PDB entry 7P2C | X-ray diffraction, 2.04 A resolution | chains L and M of the 3 polymer chains in the assembly

Chain L:
Name: Reaction center protein L chain
From: Rhodobacter sphaeroides (strain ATCC 17023 / DSM 158 / JCM 6121 / NBRC 12203 / NCIMB 8253 / ATH 2.4.1.)
UniProt: Q3J1A5 (RCEL_RHOS4); residues 1-281 here correspond to UniProt positions 2-282 (UniProt number = residue number + 1)
Chain sequence (281 residues; numbered 1 to 281; the number before each row is that of its first residue):
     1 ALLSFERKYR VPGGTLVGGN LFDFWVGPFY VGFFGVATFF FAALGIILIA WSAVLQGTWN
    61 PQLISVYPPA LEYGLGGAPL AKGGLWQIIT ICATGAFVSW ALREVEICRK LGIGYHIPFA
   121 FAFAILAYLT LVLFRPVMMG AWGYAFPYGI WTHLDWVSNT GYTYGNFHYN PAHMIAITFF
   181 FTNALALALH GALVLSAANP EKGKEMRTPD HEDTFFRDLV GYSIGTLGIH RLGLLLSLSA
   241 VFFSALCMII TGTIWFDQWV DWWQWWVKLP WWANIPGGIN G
Differences from the reference sequence: engineered mutation Thr178 (Ser179 in Q3J1A5)
Bound ions: Fe ion: His190, His230 (shared with His219(M), Glu234(M), His266(M) of chain M)
Ligand contacts:
  - bacteriochlorophyll a (BCL), molecule 1: Ile46, Ile49, Phe97, Tyr128, Leu131, Phe146, Ile150, Trp151, His153, Leu154, Trp156, Val157
  - bacteriochlorophyll a (BCL), molecule 2: Phe97, Phe121, Ala124, Ile125, Ala127, Tyr128, Leu131, Trp156, Val157, Ser158, Thr160, Gly161, Asn166, Phe167, His168, His173, Ala176, Ile177, Phe180, Phe181, Val241, Ser244, Ala245, Cys247, Met248
  - bacteriochlorophyll a (BCL), molecule 3: Val157, Tyr162, His168, Phe181
  - bacteriochlorophyll a (BCL), molecule 4: His168, Met174, Ile177, Thr178, Phe181, Thr182, Leu185
  - bacteriopheophytin a (BPH), molecule 1: Thr38, Phe41, Ala42, Gly45, Ile49, Ile89, Cys92, Ala93, Ala96, Phe97, Trp100, Glu104, Ile117, Ala120, Phe121, Phe123, Ala124, Tyr128, Phe146, Tyr148, Gly149, Ile150, His153, Ser237, Leu238, Val241
  - bacteriopheophytin a (BPH), molecule 2: Phe181, Ala184, Leu185, Ala188, Leu189, Phe216, Leu219, Val220
  - ubiquinone-10 (U10): Phe24, Val26, Phe29, Tyr30, Val31, Gly35, Val36, Thr38, Phe39, Trp100, Arg103
Curated features (UniProtKB/Swiss-Prot):
  - binding site ((7R,8Z)-bacteriochlorophyll b): His153, His173
  - binding site (Fe cation): His190, His230
  - binding site (a ubiquinone): Phe216

Chain M:
Name: Reaction center protein M chain
From: Rhodobacter sphaeroides (strain ATCC 17023 / DSM 158 / JCM 6121 / NBRC 12203 / NCIMB 8253 / ATH 2.4.1.)
UniProt: Q3J1A6 (RCEM_RHOS4); residues 1-303 here correspond to UniProt positions 2-304 (UniProt number = residue number + 1)
Chain sequence (303 residues; row label = number of the first residue in the row):
     1 AEYQNIFTQV QVRGPADLGM TEDVNLANRS GVGPFSTLLG WFGNAQLGPI YLGSLGVLSL
    61 FSGLMWFFTI GIWFWYQAGW NPAVFLRDLF FFSLEPPAPE YGLSFAAPLK EGGLWLIASF
   121 FMFVAVWSWW GRTYLRAQAL GMGKHTAWAF LSAIWLWMVL GFIRPILMGS WSEAVPYGIF
   181 SHLDWTNNFS LVHGNLHYNP FHGLSIAFLY GSALLFAMHG ATILAVSRFG GERELEQIAD
   241 RGTAAERAAL FWRWTMGFNA TMEGIHRWAI WMAVLVTLTG GIGILLSGTV VDNWYVWGQN
   301 HGM
Unresolved in the structure: 303
Differences from the reference sequence: engineered mutation Thr8 (Ser9 in Q3J1A6), His197 (Phe198 in Q3J1A6)
Bound ions: Fe ion: His219, Glu234, His266 (shared with His190(L), His230(L) of chain L)
Ligand contacts:
  - bacteriochlorophyll a (BCL), molecule 1: Trp66, Phe67, Met122, Trp157, Leu160, Val175, Ile179, His182, Leu183, Trp185, Thr186
  - bacteriochlorophyll a (BCL), molecule 2: Trp66, Met122, Val126, Phe150, Ala153, Ile154, Leu156, Trp157, Leu160, Trp185, Thr186, Asn187, Phe189, Ser190, Asn195, Leu196, His197, His202, Ser205, Ile206, Leu209, Tyr210, Val276, Thr277, Gly280, Gly281, Ile284
  - bacteriochlorophyll a (BCL), molecule 3: Thr186, His197, Tyr210
  - bacteriochlorophyll a (BCL), molecule 4: His197, Gly203, Ile206, Ala207, Tyr210, Gly211, Leu214
  - bacteriopheophytin a (BPH), molecule 1: Ser59, Leu60, Gly63, Leu64, Trp66, Phe67, Ala125, Val126, Trp129, Thr133, Thr146, Ala149, Phe150, Ala153, Ala273, Val274, Thr277
  - bacteriopheophytin a (BPH), molecule 2: Tyr210, Ala213, Leu214, Ala217, Met218, Trp252, Thr255, Met256
  - 18:1 lpa (NKP; (2R)-2-hydroxy-3-(phosphonooxy)propyl (9E)-octadec-9-enoate): Gly143, Lys144, His145, Trp148, Ala149, Leu151, Ser152, Trp155, Ile270, Trp271, Val274, Leu278, Ile282
  - speroidenone (SPN): Trp66, Phe67, Phe68, Ile70, Gly71, Ile72, Phe74, Trp75, Phe85, Leu89, Phe105, Trp115, Leu116, Ser119, Phe120, Met122, Phe123, Trp157, Met158, Leu160, Gly161, Phe162, Trp171, Val175, Pro176, Tyr177, Gly178, Ile179, His182
  - ubiquinone-10 (U10): Leu214, Leu215, Met218, His219, Thr222, Ile223, Ala245, Ala248, Ala249, Trp252, Met256, Phe258, Asn259, Ala260, Thr261, Met262, Ile265, Trp268, Met272
Curated features (UniProtKB/Swiss-Prot):
  - binding site ((7R,8Z)-bacteriochlorophyll b): His182, His202
  - binding site (Fe cation): His219, Glu234, His266
  - binding site (a ubiquinone): Trp252

How chain L and chain M interact:
Residue-residue contacts (211):
  Ala1(L) - Arg253(M)  hydrogen bond (backbone-side chain)
  Leu2(L) - Arg253(M)
  Leu3(L) - Arg253(M)
  Leu3(L) - Asn259(M)
  Phe5(L) - Arg241(M)
  Phe5(L) - Glu246(M)
  Glu6(L) - Leu250(M)
  Glu6(L) - Arg253(M)  salt bridge
  Glu6(L) - Trp254(M)  hydrogen bond
  Lys8(L) - Glu246(M)  salt bridge
  Tyr9(L) - Thr243(M)  hydrogen bond
  Tyr9(L) - Glu246(M)  hydrogen bond
  Tyr9(L) - Arg247(M)
  Tyr9(L) - Leu250(M)  hydrophobic
  Tyr9(L) - Trp254(M)
  Arg10(L) - Arg253(M)
  Arg10(L) - Trp254(M)
  Trp25(L) - Trp254(M)
  Pro28(L) - Arg253(M)
  Pro28(L) - Trp254(M)
  Pro28(L) - Gly257(M)
  Phe29(L) - Trp254(M)
  Phe29(L) - Met256(M)
  Phe29(L) - Gly257(M)
  Tyr30(L) - Trp254(M)  hydrogen bond (backbone-backbone)
  Gln62(L) - Gly302(M)
  Trp100(L) - Thr255(M)
  Arg103(L) - Trp254(M)  hydrogen bond (side chain-backbone)
  Arg103(L) - Thr255(M)  hydrogen bond (side chain-backbone)
  Glu104(L) - Phe251(M)
  Glu104(L) - Thr255(M)
  Ile107(L) - Phe251(M)  hydrophobic
  Ile107(L) - Trp254(M)  hydrophobic
  Ile107(L) - Thr255(M)
  Cys108(L) - Phe251(M)  hydrophobic
  Lys110(L) - Trp254(M)
  Leu111(L) - Arg247(M)  hydrogen bond (backbone-side chain)
  Leu111(L) - Phe251(M)
  Leu111(L) - Trp254(M)  hydrophobic
  Gly112(L) - Arg228(M)  hydrogen bond (backbone-side chain)
  Gly112(L) - Phe229(M)
  Ile113(L) - Ala225(M)
  Ile113(L) - Val226(M)  hydrophobic
  Ile113(L) - Arg228(M)
  Ile113(L) - Phe251(M)  hydrophobic
  Gly114(L) - Ala225(M)  hydrogen bond (backbone-backbone)
  Gly114(L) - Arg228(M)
  His116(L) - Gln4(M)  hydrogen bond (side chain-backbone)
  His116(L) - Ala221(M)
  His116(L) - Leu224(M)
  His116(L) - Ala225(M)
  Ile117(L) - Ala221(M)  hydrophobic
  Ile117(L) - Thr222(M)
  Ile117(L) - Phe251(M)  hydrophobic
  Ile117(L) - Trp252(M)  hydrophobic
  Trp151(L) - Tyr198(M)  hydrophobic
  Leu154(L) - His197(M)
  Asp155(L) - Tyr198(M)  hydrogen bond
  Tyr162(L) - Asn187(M)  hydrogen bond
  Tyr162(L) - Leu191(M)
  Asn166(L) - Asn187(M)
  His168(L) - Leu183(M)
  His168(L) - Thr186(M)
  His168(L) - Asn187(M)
  Tyr169(L) - Phe180(M)
  Tyr169(L) - Asp184(M)  hydrogen bond
  Met174(L) - Phe180(M)  hydrophobic
  Met174(L) - Leu183(M)  hydrophobic
  Phe180(L) - Leu209(M)
  Phe180(L) - Ala213(M)  hydrophobic
  Asn183(L) - Ser212(M)
  Asn183(L) - Ala213(M)  hydrogen bond (side chain-backbone)
  Asn183(L) - Phe216(M)
  Ala184(L) - Ala273(M)
  Ala186(L) - Phe216(M)
  Leu187(L) - Ser212(M)
  Leu187(L) - Phe216(M)
  Leu187(L) - Ala269(M)  hydrophobic
  Ala188(L) - Ala273(M)  hydrophobic
  Leu189(L) - Thr146(M)
  His190(L) - His219(M)
  His190(L) - Glu234(M)  salt bridge
  His190(L) - His266(M)  hydrogen bond
  Gly191(L) - His266(M)
  Ala192(L) - His145(M)
  Ala192(L) - Thr146(M)
  Ala192(L) - Ile270(M)  hydrophobic
  Val194(L) - Glu234(M)
  Val194(L) - His266(M)
  Leu195(L) - His145(M)
  Leu195(L) - Glu263(M)
  Leu195(L) - His266(M)
  Leu195(L) - Arg267(M)
  Leu195(L) - Ile270(M)  hydrophobic
  Ser196(L) - Met142(M)
  Ser196(L) - Gly143(M)  hydrogen bond (backbone-backbone)
  Ser196(L) - His145(M)  hydrogen bond (backbone-side chain)
  Ala197(L) - Leu235(M)  hydrophobic
  Ala198(L) - Leu235(M)
  Asn199(L) - Gly143(M)
  Asn199(L) - His145(M)
  Asn199(L) - Glu263(M)  hydrogen bond
  Asn199(L) - Arg267(M)
  Pro200(L) - Gly141(M)
  Pro200(L) - Gly143(M)
  Glu201(L) - Gln138(M)
  Glu201(L) - Gly141(M)  hydrogen bond (backbone-backbone)
  Glu201(L) - Met142(M)
  Glu201(L) - Gly143(M)
  Glu201(L) - Lys144(M)  salt bridge
  Met206(L) - Leu235(M)
  Arg207(L) - Glu22(M)  salt bridge
  Arg207(L) - Leu140(M)  hydrogen bond (side chain-backbone)
  Arg207(L) - Gly141(M)
  Arg207(L) - Met142(M)
  Arg207(L) - Leu235(M)
  Thr208(L) - Leu235(M)
  Pro209(L) - Leu235(M)
  Asp210(L) - Met20(M)
  His211(L) - Met20(M)
  His211(L) - Glu22(M)  salt bridge
  His211(L) - Leu140(M)
  His211(L) - Met142(M)
  Glu212(L) - Leu235(M)
  Thr214(L) - Gly19(M)
  Thr214(L) - Met20(M)  hydrogen bond (side chain-backbone)
  Thr214(L) - Arg29(M)
  Thr214(L) - Leu140(M)
  Phe215(L) - Thr133(M)
  Phe215(L) - Arg136(M)
  Phe215(L) - Ala137(M)
  Phe215(L) - Leu140(M)  hydrophobic
  Phe215(L) - Met142(M)  hydrophobic
  Phe215(L) - Thr146(M)
  Arg217(L) - Asn44(M)
  Arg217(L) - Gln46(M)
  Arg217(L) - Gly48(M)
  Arg217(L) - Pro49(M)
  Arg217(L) - Ile50(M)
  Asp218(L) - Val24(M)
  Asp218(L) - Arg29(M)  salt bridge
  Asp218(L) - Ile50(M)
  Asp218(L) - Tyr51(M)  hydrogen bond (backbone-backbone)
  Asp218(L) - Arg132(M)  hydrogen bond (backbone-side chain)
  Leu219(L) - Trp129(M)
  Leu219(L) - Arg132(M)  hydrogen bond (backbone-side chain)
  Leu219(L) - Thr133(M)
  Val220(L) - Ile50(M)
  Gly221(L) - Leu47(M)
  Gly221(L) - Gly48(M)  hydrogen bond (backbone-backbone)
  Gly221(L) - Pro49(M)
  Gly221(L) - Ile50(M)
  Tyr222(L) - Leu39(M)
  Tyr222(L) - Asn44(M)  hydrogen bond (side chain-backbone)
  Tyr222(L) - Gln46(M)
  Tyr222(L) - Leu47(M)  hydrophobic
  Ser223(L) - Asn44(M)
  Ile224(L) - Gly43(M)
  Ile224(L) - Asn44(M)  hydrogen bond (backbone-side chain)
  Gly225(L) - Asn44(M)
  Thr226(L) - Glu232(M)
  Leu227(L) - Asn5(M)
  Leu227(L) - Leu224(M)  hydrophobic
  Leu227(L) - Glu232(M)
  Gly228(L) - Phe42(M)
  Ile229(L) - Phe216(M)
  His230(L) - His219(M)  hydrogen bond
  His230(L) - Gly220(M)
  His230(L) - Ile223(M)
  His230(L) - Glu234(M)  salt bridge
  Arg231(L) - Tyr3(M)
  Arg231(L) - Asn5(M)  hydrogen bond (side chain-backbone)
  Arg231(L) - Ile6(M)  hydrogen bond (side chain-backbone)
  Arg231(L) - Phe7(M)
  Arg231(L) - Thr8(M)  hydrogen bond
  Arg231(L) - Trp41(M)
  Arg231(L) - Phe42(M)  hydrogen bond (side chain-backbone)
  Arg231(L) - Leu224(M)
  Leu232(L) - Phe42(M)
  Gly233(L) - Phe216(M)
  Leu234(L) - Ala217(M)
  Leu234(L) - Leu224(M)  hydrophobic
  Ser237(L) - Ala213(M)
  Ser237(L) - Ala217(M)
  Trp263(L) - Phe180(M)  hydrophobic
  Gln264(L) - Phe91(M)
  Trp266(L) - Leu86(M)  hydrogen bond (side chain-backbone)
  Trp266(L) - Arg87(M)  hydrogen bond (side chain-backbone)
  Val267(L) - Arg87(M)
  Val267(L) - Phe91(M)  hydrophobic
  Trp272(L) - Ala83(M)  hydrophobic
  Trp272(L) - Leu86(M)  hydrophobic
  Trp272(L) - Arg87(M)  hydrogen bond (backbone-side chain)
  Ile275(L) - Asn81(M)
  Ile275(L) - Ala83(M)  hydrophobic
  Ile275(L) - Arg87(M)  hydrogen bond (backbone-side chain)
  Pro276(L) - Val84(M)
  Gly277(L) - Val84(M)
  Gly277(L) - Arg87(M)  hydrogen bond (backbone-side chain)
  Gly277(L) - Asp88(M)
  Gly278(L) - Gln77(M)
  Gly278(L) - Val84(M)
  Gly278(L) - Asp88(M)
  Ile279(L) - Gln77(M)
  Ile279(L) - Asp88(M)  hydrogen bond (backbone-side chain)
  Ile279(L) - Phe91(M)  hydrophobic
  Ile279(L) - Phe92(M)  hydrophobic
  Asn280(L) - Arg87(M)  hydrogen bond (backbone-side chain)
  Asn280(L) - Asp88(M)  hydrogen bond
  Asn280(L) - Phe91(M)
  Gly281(L) - Arg87(M)
Also at the interface, not in a pair above, chain L (99 interface residues in all): Ala120, Val157, Ser158, Phe181, Leu193, Lys204, Asp213, Leu235
Also at the interface, not in a pair above, chain M (99 interface residues in all): Asp17, Asp23, Ala78, Phe90, Tyr210, Ile238, Ala239, Ala249, Met272

Summary:
The chain L/chain M interface involves 99 residues from each chain, with 41 hydrogen bonds and 8 salt bridges.
Polar contacts include Glu6(L)-Arg253(M), Lys8(L)-Glu246(M) and His190(L)-Glu234(M). Bacteriochlorophyll a,
bacteriopheophytin a and ubiquinone-10 are bound between chain L and chain M.
Chain L is Reaction center protein L chain and chain M is Reaction center protein M chain, both from
Rhodobacter sphaeroides (strain ATCC 17023 / DSM 158 / JCM 6121 / NBRC 12203 / NCIMB 8253 / ATH 2.4.1.); the
structure, F(M197)H mutant structure of Photosynthetic Reaction Center From Rhodobacter Sphaeroides strain RV
by fixed-target serial synchrotron ..., was determined by X-ray diffraction (same publication as 7OD5).
